7Q6A - chains A and B; structure by X-ray diffraction, 1.10 A resolution.

# Chain A (and B)
Molecule: Thioredoxin domain-containing protein
Source organism: Chaetomium thermophilum
Notes: chain B of this document is another copy of the same molecule, construct and numbering; everything in this record applies to it too
UniProt: G0S1P8 (G0S1P8_CHATD); numbering as in UniProt (aligned over 1-172)
Chain sequence (172 residues; row label = number of the first residue in the row):
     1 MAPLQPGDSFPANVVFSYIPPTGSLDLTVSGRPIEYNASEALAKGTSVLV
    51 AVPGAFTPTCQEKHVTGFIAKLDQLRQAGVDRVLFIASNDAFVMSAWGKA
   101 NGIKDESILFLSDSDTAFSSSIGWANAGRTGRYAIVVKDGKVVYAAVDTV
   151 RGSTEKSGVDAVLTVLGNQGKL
Disordered / not traced: 169-172 (chain B: 1, 169-172)
Construct notes: engineered mutation Ser30 (Cys in G0S1P8)
UniProt features mapped onto this chain:
  - active site: Cys60 (Cysteine sulfenic acid (-SOH) intermediate)
  - modified residue: Cys60 (Cysteine persulfide)
  - cross-link (Glycyl lysine isopeptide (Lys-Gly)): Lys44 (interchain with G-Cter in URM1), Lys63 (interchain with G-Cter in URM1), Lys99 (interchain with G-Cter in URM1), Lys141 (interchain with G-Cter in URM1), Lys156 (interchain with G-Cter in URM1), Lys171 (interchain with G-Cter in URM1)

# Interface between chain A and chain B
Residue-residue contacts (37; chain A residue first):
  Leu27(A) - Leu27(B)  hydrophobic
  Leu27(A) - Ala100(B)  hydrophobic
  Thr28(A) - Gln61(B)
  Thr28(A) - Glu62(B)
  Thr28(A) - Ala100(B)
  Val29(A) - Glu62(B)
  Ser30(A) - Phe56(B)  hydrogen bond (side chain-backbone)
  Ser30(A) - Thr57(B)  hydrogen bond (side chain-backbone)
  Ser30(A) - Pro58(B)
  Ser30(A) - Gln61(B)
  Ser30(A) - Glu62(B)  hydrogen bond (backbone-side chain)
  Ala55(A) - Val93(B)
  Phe56(A) - Leu27(B)
  Phe56(A) - Ser30(B)  hydrogen bond (backbone-side chain)
  Phe56(A) - Phe92(B)
  Phe56(A) - Ala96(B)  hydrophobic
  Thr57(A) - Ser30(B)
  Thr57(A) - Phe92(B)
  Pro58(A) - Ser30(B)
  Pro58(A) - Phe92(B)
  Gln61(A) - Thr28(B)
  Gln61(A) - Ser30(B)
  Glu62(A) - Thr28(B)
  Glu62(A) - Val29(B)
  Glu62(A) - Ser30(B)  hydrogen bond (side chain-backbone)
  Asn89(A) - Val93(B)
  Asp90(A) - Arg129(B)  salt bridge
  Phe92(A) - Phe56(B)
  Phe92(A) - Thr57(B)
  Phe92(A) - Pro58(B)
  Val93(A) - Ala55(B)
  Val93(A) - Asn89(B)
  Val93(A) - Val93(B)  hydrophobic
  Ala96(A) - Phe56(B)  hydrophobic
  Ala100(A) - Leu27(B)  hydrophobic
  Ala100(A) - Thr28(B)
  Arg129(A) - Asp90(B)  salt bridge
Also at the interface, not in a pair above, chain A (19 interface residues in all): Gly31, Asn101
Also at the interface, not in a pair above, chain B (18 interface residues in all): Asn101

# In short
19 residues of chain A face 18 of chain B across their interface; the contacts include 5 hydrogen bonds and 2
salt bridges. Polar pairs include Asp90(A)-Arg129(B), Ser30(A)-Phe56(B) and Ser30(A)-Thr57(B). Curated
annotation (UniProt) lists active-site residue Cys60(A) on chain A.
Both chains are Thioredoxin domain-containing protein (Chaetomium thermophilum). Entry 7Q6A (Crystal structure
of Chaetomium thermophilum C30S Ahp1 in post-reaction state) was determined by X-ray diffraction, deposited
together with 7Q68, 7Q5N and 7Q69.
